3H7W - chains A and B; structure by X-ray diffraction, 1.65 A resolution.

== Chain A ==
Protein: Endothelial PAS domain-containing protein 1
Source organism: Homo sapiens
Notes: fragment: HIF2alpha C-terminal PAS domain to 350)
UniProtKB: Q99814 (EPAS1_HUMAN); residues 239-350 here = UniProt positions 239-350
Sequence (117 residues; each row starts with the number of its first residue):
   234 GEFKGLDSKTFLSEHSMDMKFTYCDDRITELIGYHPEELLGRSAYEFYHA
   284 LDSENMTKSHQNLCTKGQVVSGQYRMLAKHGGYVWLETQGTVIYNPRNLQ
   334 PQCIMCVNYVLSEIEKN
Disordered / not traced: 234-235, 328-333, 350
Differences from the reference sequence: expression tag (234-238); engineered mutation Glu247 (Arg in Q99814)
Ligand contacts: 018 (2-nitro-N-(thiophen-3-ylmethyl)-4-(trifluoromethyl)aniline): Ser246, His248, Met252, Phe254, Ala277, Tyr281, Met289, Ser292, His293, Leu296, Val302, Ser304, Tyr307, Met309, Leu319, Thr321, Ile337, Cys339, Asn341
Reported in the primary citation:
  - conformationally variable residues (side-chain flip): His248, Met252
  - binding site for 018: His248, Phe254, Tyr281, Tyr307, Met309, Leu319

== Chain B ==
Protein: Aryl hydrocarbon receptor nuclear translocator
Source organism: Homo sapiens
Notes: fragment: ARNT C-terminal PAS domain to 470)
UniProtKB: P27540 (ARNT_HUMAN); residue numbers follow UniProt; this construct covers 356-470
Sequence (121 residues; row label = number of the first residue in the row):
   350 GEFKGLNVCQPTRFISRHNIEGIFTFVDHRCVATVGYQPQELLGKNIVEF
   400 CHPEDQQLLRDSFQQVVKLKGQVLSVMFRFRSKNQEWLWMRTSSFTFQNP
   450 YSDEIEYIICTNTNVKNSSQE
Disordered / not traced: 350-357, 468-470
Differences from the reference sequence: expression tag (350-355); engineered mutation Arg362 (Glu in P27540)

== How chain A and chain B interact ==
Pairs across the interface (34; chain A residue first):
  Leu239(A) - Asn448(B)
  Leu239(A) - Ser451(B)
  Leu239(A) - Glu453(B)
  Asp240(A) - Arg366(B)  salt bridge
  Leu245(A) - Ile458(B)  hydrophobic
  Glu247(A) - Arg362(B)  salt bridge
  Glu247(A) - Ile364(B)
  Glu247(A) - Arg379(B)  salt bridge
  Tyr256(A) - Ile364(B)  hydrophobic
  Tyr256(A) - Phe375(B)
  Tyr256(A) - Asp377(B)
  Tyr256(A) - Arg379(B)
  Asp258(A) - Phe375(B)
  Arg260(A) - Arg366(B)
  Gln301(A) - Gly420(B)  hydrogen bond (side chain-backbone)
  Gln301(A) - Gln421(B)
  Gln306(A) - Tyr450(B)
  Gln322(A) - Phe444(B)
  Gln322(A) - Thr445(B)
  Gln322(A) - Phe446(B)
  Thr324(A) - Val422(B)
  Thr324(A) - Phe444(B)
  Ile326(A) - Ser442(B)
  Gln335(A) - Pro360(B)
  Gln335(A) - Arg362(B)  hydrogen bond
  Gln335(A) - Thr462(B)  hydrogen bond
  Cys336(A) - Arg362(B)
  Met338(A) - Ile364(B)  hydrophobic
  Met338(A) - Thr460(B)  hydrogen bond
  Val340(A) - Phe446(B)  hydrophobic
  Val340(A) - Ile458(B)  hydrophobic
  Tyr342(A) - Phe446(B)  hydrophobic
  Tyr342(A) - Pro449(B)
  Leu344(A) - Tyr450(B)  hydrophobic
Also at the interface, not in a pair above, chain A (21 interface residues in all): Thr243, Thr255, Val325
Also at the interface, not in a pair above, chain B (23 interface residues in all): Tyr456

== Summary ==
21 residues of chain A and 23 residues of chain B are in contact; the contacts include 4 hydrogen bonds and 3
salt bridges. Among the polar pairs are Asp240(A)-Arg366(B), Glu247(A)-Arg362(B) and Glu247(A)-Arg379(B). The
paper reports a binding site for 018 at His248(A), Phe254(A) and Tyr281(A) among others; conformational
variability at His248(A) and Met252(A).
Chain A is Endothelial PAS domain-containing protein 1 and chain B is Aryl hydrocarbon receptor nuclear
translocator, both from Homo sapiens; the structure, Crystal structure of the high affinity heterodimer of
HIF2 alpha and ARNT C-terminal PAS domains with ..., was determined by X-ray diffraction (same publication as
3H82).
